Entry 3HDN (X-ray diffraction, 3.10 A resolution); this record covers chain A.

[Chain A]
Molecule: Serine/threonine-protein kinase Sgk1
From: Homo sapiens
Notes: EC 2.7.11.1
UniProtKB: O00141 (SGK1_HUMAN); numbering as in UniProt (aligned over 60-431)
Amino-acid sequence (373 residues; row label = number of the first residue in the row):
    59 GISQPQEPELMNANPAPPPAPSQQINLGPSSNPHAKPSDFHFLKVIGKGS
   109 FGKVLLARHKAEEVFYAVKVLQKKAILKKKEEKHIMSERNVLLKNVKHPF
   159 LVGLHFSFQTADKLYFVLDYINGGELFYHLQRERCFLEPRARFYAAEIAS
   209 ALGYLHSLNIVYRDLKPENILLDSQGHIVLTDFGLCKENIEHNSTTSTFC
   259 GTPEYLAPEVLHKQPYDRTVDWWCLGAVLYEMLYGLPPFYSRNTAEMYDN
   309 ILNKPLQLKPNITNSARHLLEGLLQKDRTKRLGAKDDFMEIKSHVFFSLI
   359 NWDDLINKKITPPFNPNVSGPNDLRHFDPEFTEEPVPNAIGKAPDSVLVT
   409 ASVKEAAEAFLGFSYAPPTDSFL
Disordered / not traced: 59-81, 136-148, 375-431
Construct notes: expression tag (59); engineered mutation Ala74 (Ser in O00141), Ala78 (Ser in O00141), Ala397 (Ser in O00141), Ala401 (Ser in O00141)
Ligand contacts: GMG ([4-(5-naphthalen-2-yl-1H-pyrrolo[2,3-b]pyridin-3-yl)phenyl]acetic acid): Ile104, Gly105, Lys106, Gly107, Ser108, Phe109, Gly110, Val112, Ala125, Lys127, Val160, Leu176, Asp177, Tyr178, Ile179, Asn180, Gly182, Glu183, Glu226, Asn227, Leu229, Thr239
UniProt features mapped onto this chain:
  - motif: Lys131 to Lys141 (Nuclear localization signal)
  - active site: Asp222 (Proton acceptor)
  - binding site (ATP): Ile104 to Val112, Lys127
  - modified residue: Thr256 (Phosphothreonine), Thr369 (Phosphothreonine), Ser422 (Phosphoserine)
  - mutagenesis: Lys127 (K127M: Abolishes enzymatic activity), Thr256 (T256A: Low activity; T256D: Low activity; T256E: Low activity), Tyr298 (Y298A: Abolishes interaction with NEDD4 and NEDD4L), Ser422 (S422A: Low activity; S422D: 10-fold activation)

[In short]
Ligands of chain A: compound GMG. From UniProt: active-site residue Asp222, 10 ATP-binding residues and 4
mutagenesis sites.
Chain A is Serine/threonine-protein kinase Sgk1 (Homo sapiens); the structure, Crystal structure of serum and
glucocorticoid-regulated kinase 1 in complex with compound 2, was determined by X-ray diffraction, deposited
together with 3HDM.
